4YVI - chains A and B of the 3 polymer chains in the assembly; structure by X-ray diffraction, 3.01 A resolution.

# Chain A (and B)
Name: tRNA (guanine-N(1)-)-methyltransferase
Source organism: Haemophilus influenzae (strain ATCC 51907 / DSM 11121 / KW20 / Rd)
Notes: EC 2.1.1.228; chain B of this document is another copy of the same molecule, construct and numbering; everything in this record applies to it too
UniProt: P43912 (TRMD_HAEIN); numbering as in UniProt (aligned over 1-246)
Sequence (266 residues; each row starts with the number of its first residue; numbers below 1 keep their minus sign (Met-19 is residue -19)):
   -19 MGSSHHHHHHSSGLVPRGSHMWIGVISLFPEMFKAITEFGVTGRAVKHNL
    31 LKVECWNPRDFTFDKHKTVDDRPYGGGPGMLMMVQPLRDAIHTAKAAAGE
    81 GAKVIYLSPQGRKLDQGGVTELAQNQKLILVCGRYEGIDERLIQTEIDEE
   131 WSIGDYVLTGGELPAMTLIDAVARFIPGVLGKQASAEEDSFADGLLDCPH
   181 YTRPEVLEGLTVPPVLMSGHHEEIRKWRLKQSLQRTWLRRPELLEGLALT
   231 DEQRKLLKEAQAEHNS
Unresolved in the structure: -19 to -1, 161-168 (chain B: -19 to -3)
Differences from the reference sequence: expression tag (-19 to 0)
Curated features (UniProtKB/Swiss-Prot):
  - active site: Asp169 (Proton acceptor)
  - binding site (S-adenosyl-L-methionine): Tyr86, Gly113, Ile133 to Leu138
Small-molecule neighbours:
  - sinefungin (SFG), molecule 1: Tyr86, Leu87, Ser88, Pro89, Gln90, Cys112, Gly113, Arg114, Tyr115, Glu116, Gly117, Trp131, Ser132, Ile133, Gly134, Tyr136, Val137, Leu138, Thr139, Gly140, Gly141, Pro144
  - sinefungin (SFG), molecule 2: Ser170, Asp177, His180
What the authors report for this chain:
  - binding site for tRNA: His46, Asp50, Arg52, Tyr54, Gly55, Gly59, Arg154, Leu160, Ser165, Asp169, Arg183
  - catalytic residues: Arg154, Asp169 (proposed by the authors, not directly observed)
  - mutagenesis - R154A, D169A (4,100-fold): abolished catalytic activity with tRNA
  - mutagenesis - S165A: decreased catalytic activity with tRNA
  - specificity-determining residues: Asp50
  - conformationally variable residues (order/disorder transition, side-chain flip): Gly161 to Glu168, Phe171
  - binding site for sinefungin: Gln90, Ser170, Asp177
  - mutagenesis - R154A: abolished catalytic activity on Tma tRNAGln WT
  - mutagenesis - S165A: decreased catalytic activity on Tma tRNAGln WT

# Chain A / chain B interface
Pairs across the interface (169; chain A residue first):
  Phe9(A) - Phe19(B)  hydrophobic
  Phe9(A) - Gly20(B)
  Glu11(A) - Phe19(B)
  Met12(A) - Ala15(B)
  Met12(A) - Phe19(B)  hydrophobic
  Ala15(A) - Met12(B)
  Phe19(A) - Phe9(B)  hydrophobic
  Phe19(A) - Glu11(B)
  Phe19(A) - Met12(B)  hydrophobic
  Gly20(A) - Phe9(B)
  Gly20(A) - Arg114(B)
  Val21(A) - Arg114(B)
  Val21(A) - Thr139(B)
  Asp51(A) - Thr182(B)
  Asp51(A) - Arg183(B)
  Arg52(A) - Thr182(B)  hydrogen bond (backbone-side chain)
  Arg52(A) - Arg183(B)  hydrogen bond (backbone-side chain)
  Pro53(A) - Tyr181(B)
  Pro53(A) - Arg183(B)
  Tyr54(A) - Tyr181(B)  hydrogen bond (backbone-backbone)
  Tyr54(A) - Thr182(B)
  Tyr54(A) - Arg183(B)
  Tyr54(A) - Pro184(B)
  Tyr54(A) - Glu185(B)  hydrogen bond (side chain-backbone)
  Tyr54(A) - Val192(B)  hydrophobic
  Tyr54(A) - Leu196(B)
  Tyr54(A) - Met197(B)  hydrophobic
  Tyr54(A) - Arg208(B)  hydrogen bond (backbone-side chain)
  Gly55(A) - Leu196(B)  hydrogen bond (backbone-backbone)
  Gly55(A) - Ile204(B)
  Gly56(A) - Arg208(B)
  Pro58(A) - Ala164(B)  hydrophobic
  Pro58(A) - Glu168(B)
  Gly59(A) - Glu168(B)
  Leu61(A) - His180(B)
  Leu61(A) - Tyr181(B)
  Leu61(A) - Thr182(B)
  Met62(A) - Thr182(B)
  Met63(A) - Arg183(B)
  Val64(A) - Leu187(B)  hydrophobic
  Arg68(A) - Glu188(B)  salt bridge
  Pro89(A) - Phe171(B)
  Gln90(A) - Ser170(B)  hydrogen bond
  Gln90(A) - Leu176(B)
  Gln90(A) - Asp177(B)
  Gln90(A) - Arg215(B)
  Gln90(A) - Arg219(B)  hydrogen bond (backbone-side chain)
  Lys93(A) - Lys93(B)
  Leu94(A) - Tyr136(B)
  Asp95(A) - Asp135(B)
  Gln96(A) - Asp135(B)  hydrogen bond (backbone-backbone)
  Gln96(A) - Tyr136(B)
  Gln96(A) - Val137(B)  hydrogen bond (side chain-backbone)
  Arg114(A) - Gly20(B)
  Arg114(A) - Val21(B)
  Glu116(A) - Glu168(B)
  Glu116(A) - His180(B)  salt bridge
  Ile118(A) - His180(B)
  Asp119(A) - His180(B)
  Asp119(A) - Tyr181(B)
  Asp119(A) - Thr182(B)
  Glu120(A) - Pro179(B)
  Glu120(A) - His180(B)  hydrogen bond (backbone-backbone)
  Glu120(A) - Tyr181(B)
  Glu120(A) - Arg215(B)  salt bridge
  Arg121(A) - Tyr181(B)
  Arg121(A) - Thr182(B)  hydrogen bond (side chain-backbone)
  Arg121(A) - Pro184(B)  hydrogen bond (side chain-backbone)
  Arg121(A) - Glu185(B)  hydrogen bond (side chain-backbone)
  Arg121(A) - Leu187(B)
  Arg121(A) - Leu190(B)  hydrogen bond (side chain-backbone)
  Arg121(A) - Val192(B)
  Thr125(A) - Leu190(B)
  Glu130(A) - Arg219(B)  salt bridge
  Ile133(A) - Ile133(B)
  Ile133(A) - Tyr136(B)  hydrogen bond (backbone-side chain)
  Asp135(A) - Asp95(B)
  Asp135(A) - Gln96(B)  hydrogen bond (backbone-backbone)
  Asp135(A) - Phe171(B)
  Asp135(A) - Arg220(B)  salt bridge
  Tyr136(A) - Leu94(B)
  Tyr136(A) - Gln96(B)
  Tyr136(A) - Val99(B)  hydrophobic
  Tyr136(A) - Ile133(B)  hydrogen bond (side chain-backbone)
  Tyr136(A) - Tyr136(B)
  Tyr136(A) - Thr147(B)
  Tyr136(A) - Phe171(B)
  Val137(A) - Gln96(B)  hydrogen bond (backbone-side chain)
  Val137(A) - Ala151(B)
  Val137(A) - Arg154(B)
  Val137(A) - Asp169(B)
  Val137(A) - Ser170(B)
  Val137(A) - Phe171(B)  hydrophobic
  Leu138(A) - Thr147(B)
  Leu138(A) - Asp150(B)
  Leu138(A) - Ala151(B)  hydrophobic
  Leu138(A) - Arg154(B)
  Thr139(A) - Asp150(B)  hydrogen bond
  Thr139(A) - Arg154(B)
  Leu143(A) - Ile16(B)  hydrophobic
  Leu143(A) - Leu143(B)  hydrophobic
  Leu143(A) - Met146(B)
  Met146(A) - Leu143(B)
  Thr147(A) - Tyr136(B)
  Thr147(A) - Leu138(B)
  Thr147(A) - Leu143(B)
  Asp150(A) - Leu138(B)
  Asp150(A) - Thr139(B)  hydrogen bond
  Ala151(A) - Val137(B)
  Ala151(A) - Leu138(B)  hydrophobic
  Arg154(A) - Val137(B)
  Arg154(A) - Thr139(B)
  Asp169(A) - Glu116(B)
  Ser170(A) - Gln90(B)  hydrogen bond
  Ser170(A) - Val137(B)
  Phe171(A) - Asp135(B)
  Phe171(A) - Tyr136(B)
  Phe171(A) - Val137(B)  hydrophobic
  Leu176(A) - Gln90(B)
  Asp177(A) - Gln90(B)  hydrogen bond (backbone-side chain)
  Pro179(A) - Glu120(B)
  His180(A) - Leu61(B)
  His180(A) - Glu116(B)
  His180(A) - Asp119(B)
  His180(A) - Glu120(B)  hydrogen bond (backbone-backbone)
  Tyr181(A) - Pro53(B)
  Tyr181(A) - Tyr54(B)  hydrogen bond (backbone-backbone)
  Tyr181(A) - Leu61(B)
  Tyr181(A) - Asp119(B)
  Tyr181(A) - Glu120(B)
  Tyr181(A) - Arg121(B)
  Thr182(A) - Asp51(B)  hydrogen bond
  Thr182(A) - Arg52(B)  hydrogen bond (side chain-backbone)
  Thr182(A) - Tyr54(B)
  Thr182(A) - Leu61(B)
  Thr182(A) - Met62(B)
  Thr182(A) - Val64(B)
  Thr182(A) - Asp119(B)  hydrogen bond (backbone-side chain)
  Thr182(A) - Arg121(B)  hydrogen bond (backbone-side chain)
  Arg183(A) - Asp51(B)  salt bridge
  Arg183(A) - Tyr54(B)
  Arg183(A) - Val64(B)
  Pro184(A) - Tyr54(B)
  Pro184(A) - Arg121(B)  hydrogen bond (backbone-side chain)
  Glu185(A) - Tyr54(B)
  Glu185(A) - Arg121(B)  hydrogen bond (backbone-side chain)
  Val186(A) - Arg121(B)
  Leu187(A) - Val64(B)  hydrophobic
  Leu187(A) - Arg68(B)
  Leu187(A) - Asp119(B)
  Leu187(A) - Arg121(B)
  Glu188(A) - Arg68(B)  salt bridge
  Glu188(A) - Thr125(B)  hydrogen bond
  Glu188(A) - Glu126(B)
  Leu190(A) - Arg121(B)  hydrogen bond (backbone-side chain)
  Leu190(A) - Thr125(B)
  Val192(A) - Tyr54(B)  hydrophobic
  Val192(A) - Arg121(B)
  Leu196(A) - Gly55(B)
  Arg208(A) - Tyr54(B)  hydrogen bond (side chain-backbone)
  Arg208(A) - Gly55(B)  hydrogen bond (side chain-backbone)
  Arg208(A) - Gly56(B)  hydrogen bond (side chain-backbone)
  Arg215(A) - Gln90(B)
  Arg215(A) - Glu120(B)  salt bridge
  Arg219(A) - Gln90(B)  hydrogen bond (side chain-backbone)
  Arg219(A) - Glu130(B)  salt bridge
  Arg220(A) - Lys93(B)
  Arg220(A) - Asp135(B)  salt bridge
  Leu223(A) - Asp135(B)
Interface residues without a listed pair, chain A (76 interface residues in all): Ile16, Val99, Gln124, Gly134, Gly140, Thr191, Ile204
Interface residues without a listed pair, chain B (79 interface residues in all): Thr22, Pro89, Gly91, Ile118, Leu122, Gln124, Lys162, Ser165, Val186, Thr191

# Summary
76 residues of chain A and 79 residues of chain B are in contact, with 37 hydrogen bonds and 10 salt bridges.
Polar pairs include Arg68(A)-Glu188(B), Glu116(A)-His180(B) and Glu120(A)-Arg215(B). Bound to chain A:
sinefungin. From the paper: catalytic residues Arg154(A) and Asp169(A); R154A and D169A of chain A abolish
catalytic activity with tRNA.
Both chains are tRNA (guanine-N(1)-)-methyltransferase (Haemophilus influenzae (strain ATCC 51907 / DSM 11121
/ KW20 / Rd)). Entry 4YVI (Crystal Structure of H. influenzae TrmD in complex with sinefungin and tRNA) was
determined by X-ray diffraction (same publication as 4YVG, 4YVH, 4YVJ and 4YVK).
